PDB entry 9LIU | electron microscopy, 2.70 A resolution | chains C and I of the 12 polymer chains in the assembly

Chain C:
Name: Histone H2A
From: Xenopus laevis
Reference sequence: Q6AZJ8 (Q6AZJ8_XENLA); residues 1-129 here correspond to UniProt positions 2-130 (UniProt number = residue number + 1)
Chain sequence (129 residues; each row starts with the number of its first residue):
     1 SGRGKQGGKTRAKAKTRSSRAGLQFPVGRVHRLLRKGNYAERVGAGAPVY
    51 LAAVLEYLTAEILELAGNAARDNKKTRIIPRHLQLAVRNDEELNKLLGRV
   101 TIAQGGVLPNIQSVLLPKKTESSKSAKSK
Not modelled in the structure: 1-11, 119-129

Chain I:
Molecule: 146-nt DNA strand
From: Escherichia coli K-12
Sequence (146 nucleotides; row label = number of the first residue in the row):
     2 TCGAGAATCCCGGTGCCGAGGCCGCTCAATTGGTCGTAGACAGCTCTAGC
    52 ACCGCTTAAACGCACGTACGCGCTGTCCCCCGCGTTTTAACCGCCAAGGG
   102 GATTACTCCCTAGTCTCCAGGCACGTGTCAGATATATACATCCGAT

Interface between chain C and chain I:
Pairs across the interface - 13 pairs, chain C then chain I:
  Arg-29(C) with DG122(I), phosphate contact; DC123(I), salt bridge to the phosphate
  Arg-42(C) with DT112(I), phosphate contact; DA113(I), phosphate contact
  Val-43(C) with DT112(I), sugar contact; DA113(I), hydrogen bond to the phosphate
  Gly-44(C) with DT112(I), phosphate contact
  Ala-45(C) with DT112(I), phosphate contact
  Lys-75(C) with DG132(I), phosphate contact
  Thr-76(C) with DA131(I), hydrogen bond to the phosphate; DG132(I), hydrogen bond to the phosphate
  Arg-77(C) with DA131(I), sugar contact; DG132(I), hydrogen bond to the phosphate
Other interface residues (no listed pair), chain C (11 interface residues in all): Arg-35, Glu-41, Lys-74
Other interface residues (no listed pair), chain I (7 interface residues in all): DA133

Overview:
11 residues of chain C face 7 of chain I across their interface; the contacts include 4 hydrogen bonds and 1
salt bridge. Among the polar pairs are Val-43(C)/DA113(I), Thr-76(C)/DA131(I) and Thr-76(C)/DG132(I).
Chain C is Histone H2A (Xenopus laevis) and chain I is a 146-nt DNA strand (Escherichia coli K-12); the
structure, Structure of isw1-nucleosome double-bound complex in ATP-ATP state, was determined by electron
microscopy, deposited together with 9JNT, 9JNU, 9JNV, 9JO2, 9JO5 and 9LJ2.
